PDB entry 1T6E | X-ray diffraction, 1.70 A resolution | chain X

Chain X:
Protein: xylanase inhibitor
Source organism: Triticum aestivum
Notes: EC 3.2.1.8
UniProt: Q8H0K8 (Q8H0K8_WHEAT); residues 1-381 here correspond to UniProt positions 22-402 (UniProt number = residue number + 21)
Sequence (381 residues; each row starts with the number of its first residue):
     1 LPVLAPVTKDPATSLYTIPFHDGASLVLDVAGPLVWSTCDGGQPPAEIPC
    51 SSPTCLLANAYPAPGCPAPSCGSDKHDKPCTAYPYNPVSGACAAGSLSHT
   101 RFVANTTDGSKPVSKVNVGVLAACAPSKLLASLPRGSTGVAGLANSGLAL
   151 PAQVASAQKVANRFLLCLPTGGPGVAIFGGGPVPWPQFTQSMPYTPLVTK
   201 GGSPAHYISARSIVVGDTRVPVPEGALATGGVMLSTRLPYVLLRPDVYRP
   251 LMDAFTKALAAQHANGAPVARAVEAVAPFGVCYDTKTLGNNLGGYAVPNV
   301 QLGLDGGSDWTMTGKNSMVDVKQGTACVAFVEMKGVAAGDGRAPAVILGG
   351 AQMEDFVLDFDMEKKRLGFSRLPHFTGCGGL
Unresolved in the structure: 72-77, 263-269, 337-342
Disulfides: C39-C124, C50-C71, C55-C80, C66-C92, C167-C378, C282-C327

Overview:
Chain X is xylanase inhibitor (Triticum aestivum); the structure, Crystal Structure of the Triticum aestivum
xylanase inhibitor I, was determined by X-ray diffraction (same publication as 1T6G).
